1TKX - chains A and B; structure by X-ray diffraction, 2.85 A resolution.

[Chain A]
Molecule: Pol polyprotein, Reverse transcriptase, Chain A
Source organism: Human immunodeficiency virus 1
Notes: EC 2.7.7.49; fragment: p66
UniProt: P04585 (POL_HV1H2); residues 1-560 here correspond to UniProt positions 156-715 (UniProt number = residue number + 155)
Amino-acid sequence (560 residues; numbered 1 to 560; the number before each row is that of its first residue):
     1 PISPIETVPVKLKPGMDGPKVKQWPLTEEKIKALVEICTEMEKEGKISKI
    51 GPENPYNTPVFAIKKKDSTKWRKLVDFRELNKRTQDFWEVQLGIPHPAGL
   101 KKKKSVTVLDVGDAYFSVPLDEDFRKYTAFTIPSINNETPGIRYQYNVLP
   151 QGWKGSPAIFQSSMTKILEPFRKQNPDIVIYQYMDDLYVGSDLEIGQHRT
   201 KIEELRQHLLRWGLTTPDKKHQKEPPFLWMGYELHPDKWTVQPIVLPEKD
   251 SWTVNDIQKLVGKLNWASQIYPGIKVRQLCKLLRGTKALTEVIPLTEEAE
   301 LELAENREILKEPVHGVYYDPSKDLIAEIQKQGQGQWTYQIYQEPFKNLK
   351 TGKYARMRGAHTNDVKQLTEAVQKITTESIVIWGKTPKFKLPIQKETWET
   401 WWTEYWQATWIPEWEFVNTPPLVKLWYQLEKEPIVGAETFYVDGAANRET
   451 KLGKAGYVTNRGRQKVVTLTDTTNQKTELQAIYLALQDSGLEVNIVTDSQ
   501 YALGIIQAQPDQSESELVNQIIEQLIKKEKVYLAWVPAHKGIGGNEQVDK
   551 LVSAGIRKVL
Disordered / not traced: 1-2, 67-68, 540-560
Construct notes: modified residue (280)
Modified residues: Cys280 (3-sulfinoalanine; CSD)
Residues lining bound ligands: GWB (4-[(cyclopropylethynyl)oxy]-6-fluoro-3-isopropylquinolin-2(1h)-one): Pro95, Leu100, Lys101, Lys103, Val106, Val179, Ile180, Tyr181, Tyr188, Phe227, Trp229, Leu234, His235, Pro236, Tyr318

[Chain B]
Molecule: Pol polyprotein, Reverse transcriptase, Chain B
Source organism: Human immunodeficiency virus 1
Notes: EC 2.7.7.49; fragment: p51
UniProt: P04585 (POL_HV1H2); residues 1-440 here correspond to UniProt positions 156-595 (UniProt number = residue number + 155)
Amino-acid sequence (440 residues; each row starts with the number of its first residue):
     1 PISPIETVPVKLKPGMDGPKVKQWPLTEEKIKALVEICTEMEKEGKISKI
    51 GPENPYNTPVFAIKKKDSTKWRKLVDFRELNKRTQDFWEVQLGIPHPAGL
   101 KKKKSVTVLDVGDAYFSVPLDEDFRKYTAFTIPSINNETPGIRYQYNVLP
   151 QGWKGSPAIFQSSMTKILEPFRKQNPDIVIYQYMDDLYVGSDLEIGQHRT
   201 KIEELRQHLLRWGLTTPDKKHQKEPPFLWMGYELHPDKWTVQPIVLPEKD
   251 SWTVNDIQKLVGKLNWASQIYPGIKVRQLCKLLRGTKALTEVIPLTEEAE
   301 LELAENREILKEPVHGVYYDPSKDLIAEIQKQGQGQWTYQIYQEPFKNLK
   351 TGKYARMRGAHTNDVKQLTEAVQKITTESIVIWGKTPKFKLPIQKETWET
   401 WWTEYWQATWIPEWEFVNTPPLVKLWYQLEKEPIVGAETF
Disordered / not traced: 1-5, 65-66, 89-92, 213-232, 436-440

[Interface between chain A and chain B]
Contacting residue pairs (103):
  Val8(A) with Glu53(B)
  Pro9(A) with Glu53(B)
  Gln85(A) with Glu53(B), hydrogen bond (side chain-backbone)
  Asp86(A) with Pro55(B)
  Phe87(A) with Pro52(B)
  Trp88(A) with Pro52(B), hydrogen bond (backbone-backbone); Asn54(B); Pro55(B); Asn57(B); Arg143(B)
  Gln91(A) with Asn137(B), hydrogen bond (side chain-backbone)
  Gly93(A) with Asn137(B), hydrogen bond (backbone-side chain)
  Ile94(A) with Asn137(B), hydrogen bond (backbone-side chain)
  Pro95(A) with Asn136(B); Asn137(B)
  His96(A) with Asn136(B), hydrogen bond (backbone-side chain)
  Gly99(A) with Asn136(B); Glu138(B)
  Leu100(A) with Asn136(B); Glu138(B)
  Lys101(A) with Glu138(B), salt bridge
  Ala158(A) with Pro52(B)
  Gln161(A) with Pro140(B)
  Thr165(A) with Pro140(B)
  Glu169(A) with Lys49(B), salt bridge
  Ile180(A) with Glu138(B)
  Tyr181(A) with Asn137(B); Glu138(B)
  Gln182(A) with Pro140(B)
  Lys366(A) with Gln394(B)
  Glu370(A) with Gln394(B)
  Gln373(A) with Glu396(B); Thr400(B), hydrogen bond
  Thr376(A) with Thr400(B); Trp401(B)
  Thr377(A) with Thr400(B), hydrogen bond
  Ile380(A) with Pro25(B), hydrophobic; Leu26(B)
  Val381(A) with Pro25(B), hydrophobic; Ile135(B); Asn136(B), hydrogen bond (backbone-backbone)
  Ile382(A) with Ile135(B); Asn136(B)
  Trp383(A) with Ile135(B)
  Gly384(A) with Thr27(B); Glu28(B), hydrogen bond (backbone-backbone); Ile135(B)
  Lys385(A) with Glu28(B)
  Glu399(A) with His361(B), salt bridge
  Trp402(A) with Lys331(B), hydrogen bond (backbone-side chain); His361(B); Thr362(B); Asp364(B), hydrogen bond
  Thr403(A) with Gly333(B); Gln334(B), hydrogen bond
  Glu404(A) with Gln334(B)
  Tyr405(A) with Lys331(B), hydrogen bond (backbone-side chain)
  Trp406(A) with Lys331(B); Val417(B); Asn418(B); Thr419(B)
  Gln407(A) with Lys331(B), hydrogen bond (backbone-side chain); Asp364(B); Pro392(B); Ile393(B); Gln394(B)
  Ala408(A) with Asp364(B); Leu368(B), hydrophobic; Pro392(B), hydrogen bond (backbone-backbone); Ile393(B), hydrophobic
  Thr409(A) with Asp364(B), hydrogen bond (backbone-side chain)
  Trp410(A) with Thr362(B), hydrogen bond (side chain-backbone); Asn363(B); Trp401(B); Tyr405(B)
  Pro412(A) with Trp401(B), hydrophobic
  Glu432(A) with Lys259(B), salt bridge
  Pro433(A) with Asn255(B); Leu289(B), hydrophobic; Thr290(B)
  Val435(A) with Thr290(B)
  Thr439(A) with Lys287(B); Ala288(B); Leu289(B), hydrogen bond (side chain-backbone)
  Tyr441(A) with Val254(B); Gln258(B); Thr286(B); Lys287(B), hydrogen bond (side chain-backbone); Leu289(B)
  Thr459(A) with Thr286(B)
  Asn460(A) with Thr286(B); Lys287(B); Ala288(B)
  Val496(A) with Leu289(B), hydrophobic
  Leu503(A) with Pro421(B), hydrophobic
  Gln507(A) with Thr419(B); Pro421(B)
  Tyr532(A) with Asn255(B), hydrogen bond; Leu289(B), hydrophobic
  Trp535(A) with Leu422(B), hydrophobic
  Val536(A) with Gln258(B)
  Pro537(A) with Val261(B), hydrophobic; Gly262(B)
Interface residues without a listed pair, chain A (64 interface residues in all): Ile159, Ser162, Arg172, Ile434, Val458, Asn494, Ala534
Interface residues without a listed pair, chain B (57 interface residues in all): Lys20, Val21, Tyr56, Thr131, Asn265, Gly285, Trp337, Val365, Thr397, Pro420

[In short]
Chain A and chain B form an interface of 64 and 57 residues respectively; the contacts include 21 hydrogen
bonds and 4 salt bridges. Polar pairs include Lys101(A)-Glu138(B), Glu169(A)-Lys49(B) and Glu399(A)-His361(B).
Ligands of chain A: compound GWB.
Chain A is Pol polyprotein, Reverse transcriptase, Chain A and chain B is Pol polyprotein, Reverse
transcriptase, Chain B, both from Human immunodeficiency virus 1; the structure, Crystal structure of HIV-1
reverse transcriptase in complex with GW490745, was determined by X-ray diffraction.
